PDB entry 6S8L | X-ray diffraction, 1.80 A resolution | chains B and F of the 3 polymer chains in the assembly

Chain B:
Molecule: Tubulin beta-3 chain
Source organism: Homo sapiens
UniProtKB: Q13509 (TBB3_HUMAN); the author numbering skips numbers that UniProt does not, so the offset changes along the chain: 1-42 = UniProt 1-42; 45-360 = UniProt 43-358; 369-460 = UniProt 359-450
Sequence (450 residues; numbered 1 to 460; 10 numbers in that range are skipped by the numbering (no residue carries them; nothing is unmodelled there); the number before each row is that of its first residue):
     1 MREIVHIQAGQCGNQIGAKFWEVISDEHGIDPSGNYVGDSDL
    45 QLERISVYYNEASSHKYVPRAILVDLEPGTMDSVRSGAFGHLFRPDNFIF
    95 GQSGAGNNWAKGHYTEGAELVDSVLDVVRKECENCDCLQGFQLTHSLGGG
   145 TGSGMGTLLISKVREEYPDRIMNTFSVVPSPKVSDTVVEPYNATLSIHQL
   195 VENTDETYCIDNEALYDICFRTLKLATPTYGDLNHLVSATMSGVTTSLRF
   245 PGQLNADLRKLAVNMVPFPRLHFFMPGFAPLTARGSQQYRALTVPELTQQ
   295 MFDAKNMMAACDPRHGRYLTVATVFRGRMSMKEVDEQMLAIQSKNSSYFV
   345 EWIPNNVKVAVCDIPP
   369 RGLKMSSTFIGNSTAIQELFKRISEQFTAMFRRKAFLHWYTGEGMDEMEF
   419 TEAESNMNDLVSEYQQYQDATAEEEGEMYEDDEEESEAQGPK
Disordered / not traced: 1, 179, 246-247, 279-284, 441-460
Small-molecule neighbours:
  - GDP (guanosine-5'-diphosphate): Gly-10, Gln-11, Cys-12, Gln-15, Ile-16, Asp-69, Asn-101, Ser-140, Gly-142, Gly-143, Gly-144, Thr-145, Gly-146, Val-171, Pro-173, Val-177, Glu-183, Asn-206, Leu-209, Tyr-224, Leu-227, Asn-228
  - Plinabulin (PN6; (3Z,6Z)-3-benzylidene-6-[(5-tert-butyl-1H-imidazol-4-yl)methylidene]piperazine-2,5-dione): Ile-4, Tyr-52, Gln-136, Asn-167, Phe-169, Glu-200, Tyr-202, Val-238, Thr-239, Ser-241, Leu-242, Leu-248, Leu-252, Leu-255, Ala-256, Asn-258, Met-259, Ala-316, Thr-317, Val-318, Lys-352, Val-353, Ala-354, Ile-378
UniProt features mapped onto this chain:
  - motif: Met-1 to Ile-4 (MREI motif)
  - binding site (GDP): Gly-10, Gln-11, Cys-12, Gln-15, Asn-101, Ser-140, Gly-144, Thr-145, Gly-146, Asp-179, Asn-206, Tyr-224, Asn-228
  - binding site (GTP): Gln-11, Glu-71, Ser-140, Gly-144, Thr-145, Gly-146, Asn-206, Asn-228
  - binding site (Mg(2+)): Glu-71
  - modified residue: Ser-174 (Phosphoserine), Glu-448 (5-glutamyl polyglutamate), Ser-454 (Phosphoserine)
Reported in the primary citation:
  - binding site for Plinabulin: Ser-241
  - specificity-determining residues: Ser-241
  - specificity-determining residues: Val-318 (from molecular simulation)
  - mutagenesis - S241C, S241C/V318I: increased binding to Plinabulin (from molecular simulation)

Chain F:
Molecule: Designed ankyrin repeat protein (DARPIN) D1
Source organism: synthetic construct
Notes: antibody fragment or engineered binder
Sequence (157 residues; each row starts with the number of its first residue):
    13 DLGKKLLEAARAGQDDEVRILMANGADVNATDASGLTPLHLAATYGHLEI
    63 VEVLLKHGADVNAIDIMGSTPLHLAALIGHLEIVEVLLKHGADVNAVDTW
   113 GDTPLHLAAIMGHLEIVEVLLKHGADVNAQDKFGKTAFDISIDNGNEDLA
   163 EILQKLN
Disordered / not traced: 168-169

Interface between chain B and chain F:
Contacting residue pairs (29; chain B residue first):
  Pro-175(B) / Met-123(F)
  Lys-176(B) / Asn-158(F)  hydrogen bond
  Lys-176(B) / Asp-160(F)  salt bridge
  Val-181(B) / Leu-89(F)
  Val-181(B) / Ile-90(F)
  Val-181(B) / Met-123(F)  hydrophobic
  Val-181(B) / His-125(F)
  Arg-215(B) / Glu-159(F)  salt bridge
  Arg-215(B) / Asp-160(F)  salt bridge
  Arg-215(B) / Glu-163(F)  salt bridge
  Glu-393(B) / Ile-122(F)
  Glu-393(B) / Ile-152(F)
  Gln-394(B) / Ile-122(F)  hydrogen bond (side chain-backbone)
  Gln-394(B) / Met-123(F)
  Ala-397(B) / Leu-89(F)
  Ala-397(B) / Ile-122(F)  hydrophobic
  Met-398(B) / Leu-89(F)  hydrophobic
  Met-398(B) / Ile-90(F)  hydrophobic
  Met-398(B) / Met-123(F)  hydrophobic
  Arg-400(B) / Trp-112(F)
  Arg-401(B) / Leu-86(F)
  Arg-401(B) / Leu-89(F)
  Arg-401(B) / Asp-110(F)  salt bridge
  Arg-401(B) / Trp-112(F)
  Arg-401(B) / Asp-114(F)  salt bridge
  Arg-401(B) / Leu-119(F)
  Phe-404(B) / Thr-56(F)
  Phe-404(B) / Tyr-57(F)
  Phe-404(B) / Ile-90(F)  hydrophobic
Other interface residues (no listed pair), chain B (16 interface residues in all): Pro-184, Tyr-210, Phe-214, Ala-403, Trp-407
Other interface residues (no listed pair), chain F (21 interface residues in all): Ser-81, Gly-124, Phe-145, Asn-156

Overview:
16 residues of chain B and 21 residues of chain F are in contact, with 2 hydrogen bonds and 6 salt bridges.
Among the polar pairs are Lys-176(B)/Asp-160(F), Arg-215(B)/Glu-159(F) and Arg-215(B)/Asp-160(F). From the
paper: a binding site for Plinabulin at Ser-241(B); S241C and S241C/V318I of chain B increase binding to
Plinabulin.
Chain B is Tubulin beta-3 chain (Homo sapiens) and chain F is Designed ankyrin repeat protein (DARPIN) D1
(synthetic construct); the structure, Structure, Thermodynamics, and Kinetics of Plinabulin Binding to two
Tubulin Isotypes, was determined by X-ray diffraction together with 6S8K from the same study.
